Entry 8F0L (X-ray diffraction, 1.81 A resolution); this record covers chains B and Q of the 6 polymer chains in the assembly.

# Chain B
Name: ADI-26906 Fab Light Chain
Organism: Homo sapiens
Notes: antibody fragment or engineered binder
Amino-acid sequence (219 residues; each row starts with the number of its first residue; note: 1 number in that range is skipped by the numbering (no residue carries it; nothing is unmodelled there); a row labelled like 30A-30F holds insertion residues (30A, then the next letters in order)):
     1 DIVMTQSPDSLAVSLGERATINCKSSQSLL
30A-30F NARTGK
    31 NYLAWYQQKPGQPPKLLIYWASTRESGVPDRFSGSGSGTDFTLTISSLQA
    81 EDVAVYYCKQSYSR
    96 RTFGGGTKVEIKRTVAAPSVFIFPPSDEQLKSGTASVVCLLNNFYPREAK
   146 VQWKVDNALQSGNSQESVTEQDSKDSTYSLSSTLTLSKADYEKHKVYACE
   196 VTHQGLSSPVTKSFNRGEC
Not modelled in the structure: 214
Disulfide bonds: Cys23-Cys88, Cys134-Cys194

# Chain Q
Name: T-cell surface glycoprotein CD3 epsilon chain
UniProtKB: P07766 (CD3E_HUMAN); residues 1-13 here correspond to UniProt positions 22-34 (UniProt number = residue number + 21)
Amino-acid sequence (13 residues; row label = number of the first residue in the row):
     1 EDGNEEMGGITQT
Not modelled in the structure: 8-13
Modified / non-standard residues: Glu1 (pyroglutamic acid; PCA)

# Chain B / chain Q interface
Residue-residue contacts (21; chain B residue first):
  Asn30A(B) - Gly3(Q)  hydrogen bond (side chain-backbone)
  Asn30A(B) - Glu6(Q)  hydrogen bond (side chain-backbone)
  Arg30C(B) - Asn4(Q)  hydrogen bond (side chain-backbone)
  Arg30C(B) - Glu5(Q)
  Arg30C(B) - Glu6(Q)  hydrogen bond (side chain-backbone)
  Arg30C(B) - Met7(Q)
  Thr30D(B) - Glu6(Q)
  Thr30D(B) - Met7(Q)
  Lys30F(B) - Glu6(Q)
  Tyr32(B) - Gly3(Q)
  Tyr32(B) - Glu6(Q)  hydrogen bond
  Ser91(B) - Asp2(Q)
  Ser91(B) - Gly3(Q)  hydrogen bond (backbone-backbone)
  Tyr92(B) - Asp2(Q)
  Tyr92(B) - Gly3(Q)  hydrogen bond (backbone-backbone)
  Tyr92(B) - Asn4(Q)  hydrogen bond (backbone-backbone)
  Ser93(B) - Asp2(Q)
  Ser93(B) - Asn4(Q)
  Arg94(B) - Asp2(Q)  salt bridge
  Arg96(B) - Glu1(Q)  hydrogen bond (side chain-backbone)
  Arg96(B) - Asp2(Q)  salt bridge

# Overview
Chain B and chain Q form an interface of 10 and 7 residues respectively; the contacts include 9 hydrogen bonds
and 2 salt bridges. Polar contacts include Arg94(B)-Asp2(Q), Arg96(B)-Asp2(Q) and Asn30A(B)-Gly3(Q).
Chain B is ADI-26906 Fab Light Chain (Homo sapiens) and chain Q is T-cell surface glycoprotein CD3 epsilon
chain; the structure, Crystal Structure of the Human T cell Receptor CD3(EPSILON) N-Terminal Peptide Complexed
with ADI-26906 FAB, was determined by X-ray diffraction.
